PDB entry 8XA0 | electron microscopy, 4.00 A resolution | chains R and V of the 13 polymer chains in the assembly

== Chain R ==
Protein: Tri2A
Organism: Human alphaherpesvirus 3
Amino-acid sequence (256 residues; numbered 3 to 315; 57 numbers in that range are skipped by the numbering (no residue carries them; nothing is unmodelled there); the number before each row is that of its first residue):
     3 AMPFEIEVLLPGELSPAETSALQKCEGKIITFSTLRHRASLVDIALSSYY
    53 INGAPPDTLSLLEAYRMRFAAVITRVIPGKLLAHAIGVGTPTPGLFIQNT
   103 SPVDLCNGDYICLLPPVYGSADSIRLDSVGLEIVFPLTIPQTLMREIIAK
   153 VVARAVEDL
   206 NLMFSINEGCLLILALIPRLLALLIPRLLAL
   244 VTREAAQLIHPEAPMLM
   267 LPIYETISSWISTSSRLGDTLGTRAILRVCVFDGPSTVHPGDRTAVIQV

== Chain V ==
Protein: Tri2B
Organism: Human alphaherpesvirus 3
Amino-acid sequence (263 residues; numbered 3 to 315; 50 numbers in that range are skipped by the numbering (no residue carries them; nothing is unmodelled there); the number before each row is that of its first residue):
     3 AMPFEIEVLLPGEISPAETSALQKCEGKIITFSTLRHRASLVDIALSSYY
    53 INGAPPDTLSLLEAYRMRFAAVITRVIPGKLLAHAIGVGTPTPGLFIQNT
   103 SPVDLCNGDYICLLPPVFGSADEIRLDSVGLEIVFPLTIPQTLMREIIAK
   153 VVARAVERTAA
   175 DVICYNGRRYELETNLQHRDGSDAAIRTLVLNLMFSINEGTTLILTLITR
   225 LL
   266 RFPIYEAISSWISTSSRLGDTLGTRAILRVCVFDGPSTVHPGDRTAVIQV

== Interface between chain R and chain V ==
Contacting residue pairs (70; chain R residue first):
  Thr-36(R) / Asn-109(V)
  Arg-68(R) / Tyr-112(V)  hydrogen bond
  Arg-68(R) / Arg-294(V)  hydrogen bond (backbone-side chain)
  Met-69(R) / Cys-108(V)
  Met-69(R) / Asn-109(V)
  Met-69(R) / Gly-110(V)
  Met-69(R) / Asp-111(V)
  Met-69(R) / Arg-294(V)  hydrogen bond (backbone-side chain)
  Arg-70(R) / Arg-294(V)
  Phe-71(R) / Asn-109(V)
  Phe-71(R) / Arg-294(V)
  Phe-71(R) / Val-295(V)
  Phe-71(R) / Cys-296(V)  hydrophobic
  Gly-89(R) / Ile-313(V)
  Val-90(R) / Phe-298(V)  hydrophobic
  Val-90(R) / Ile-313(V)
  Arg-147(R) / Ser-274(V)  hydrogen bond (side chain-backbone)
  Arg-147(R) / Ser-275(V)
  Arg-147(R) / Ile-277(V)
  Arg-147(R) / Ser-278(V)
  Glu-148(R) / Tyr-270(V)
  Ile-150(R) / Ile-277(V)  hydrophobic
  Ala-151(R) / Tyr-270(V)
  Ala-151(R) / Ser-274(V)
  Lys-152(R) / Tyr-270(V)
  Val-154(R) / Ile-273(V)  hydrophobic
  Ala-155(R) / Ile-269(V)
  Val-158(R) / Leu-221(V)  hydrophobic
  Glu-159(R) / Ile-269(V)
  Leu-216(R) / Ile-222(V)  hydrophobic
  Leu-219(R) / Thr-215(V)  hydrogen bond (backbone-side chain)
  Leu-219(R) / Ile-218(V)  hydrophobic
  Leu-219(R) / Trp-276(V)  hydrophobic
  Ala-220(R) / Ile-218(V)  hydrophobic
  Pro-223(R) / Ile-211(V)  hydrophobic
  Pro-223(R) / Thr-215(V)
  Leu-225(R) / Ile-211(V)
  Leu-225(R) / Asn-212(V)
  Leu-225(R) / Thr-215(V)
  Leu-225(R) / Thr-216(V)
  Ala-227(R) / Leu-207(V)  hydrophobic
  Val-244(R) / Met-208(V)
  Thr-245(R) / Met-208(V)
  Gln-250(R) / Asn-212(V)
  Pro-257(R) / Leu-219(V)  hydrophobic
  Leu-259(R) / Leu-219(V)  hydrophobic
  Leu-259(R) / Thr-223(V)
  Ile-269(R) / Glu-159(V)
  Tyr-270(R) / Lys-152(V)
  Tyr-270(R) / Ala-155(V)
  Tyr-270(R) / Arg-156(V)
  Tyr-270(R) / Glu-159(V)
  Tyr-270(R) / Asp-175(V)  hydrogen bond
  Ile-273(R) / Ala-155(V)  hydrophobic
  Ile-273(R) / Val-158(V)  hydrophobic
  Ile-273(R) / Glu-159(V)
  Ser-274(R) / Ala-151(V)
  Ser-274(R) / Ala-155(V)
  Trp-276(R) / Leu-203(V)  hydrophobic
  Trp-276(R) / Leu-207(V)  hydrophobic
  Ile-277(R) / Ala-151(V)  hydrophobic
  Ile-277(R) / Leu-203(V)  hydrophobic
  Ile-277(R) / Leu-283(V)  hydrophobic
  Ser-278(R) / Glu-148(V)
  Ser-278(R) / Ala-151(V)
  Ser-280(R) / Ser-280(V)
  Ser-281(R) / Arg-147(V)
  Arg-282(R) / Thr-144(V)
  Arg-282(R) / Arg-147(V)
  Gly-284(R) / Ser-280(V)
Interface residues without a listed pair, chain R (45 interface residues in all): Leu-37, Arg-38, Leu-161, Cys-215, Leu-228, Leu-234, Leu-287
Interface residues without a listed pair, chain V (47 interface residues in all): Ala-162, Leu-225, Ser-281, Gly-284, Val-297

== Summary ==
The interface between chain R and chain V involves 45 residues on one side and 47 on the other, with 6
hydrogen bonds. Polar pairs include Arg-68(R)/Tyr-112(V), Arg-68(R)/Arg-294(V) and Met-69(R)/Arg-294(V).
Chain R is Tri2A and chain V is Tri2B, both from Human alphaherpesvirus 3; the structure, penton capsomer of
the VZV C-capsid, was determined by electron microscopy, deposited together with 8X9W, 8X9X, 8X9Y, 8X9Z, 8XA1,
8XA2 and 8XA3.
